Entry 8T1I (electron microscopy, 4.68 A resolution (low resolution: residue-level contacts below are approximate; hydrogen-bond / salt-bridge calls are withheld)); this record covers chains I and J of the 27 polymer chains in the assembly.

Chain I:
Molecule: Mediator of RNA polymerase II transcription subunit 14
Source organism: Mus musculus
UniProtKB: A2ABV5 (MED14_MOUSE); residues 1-1459 here = UniProt positions 1-1459
Amino-acid sequence (1459 residues; each row starts with the number of its first residue):
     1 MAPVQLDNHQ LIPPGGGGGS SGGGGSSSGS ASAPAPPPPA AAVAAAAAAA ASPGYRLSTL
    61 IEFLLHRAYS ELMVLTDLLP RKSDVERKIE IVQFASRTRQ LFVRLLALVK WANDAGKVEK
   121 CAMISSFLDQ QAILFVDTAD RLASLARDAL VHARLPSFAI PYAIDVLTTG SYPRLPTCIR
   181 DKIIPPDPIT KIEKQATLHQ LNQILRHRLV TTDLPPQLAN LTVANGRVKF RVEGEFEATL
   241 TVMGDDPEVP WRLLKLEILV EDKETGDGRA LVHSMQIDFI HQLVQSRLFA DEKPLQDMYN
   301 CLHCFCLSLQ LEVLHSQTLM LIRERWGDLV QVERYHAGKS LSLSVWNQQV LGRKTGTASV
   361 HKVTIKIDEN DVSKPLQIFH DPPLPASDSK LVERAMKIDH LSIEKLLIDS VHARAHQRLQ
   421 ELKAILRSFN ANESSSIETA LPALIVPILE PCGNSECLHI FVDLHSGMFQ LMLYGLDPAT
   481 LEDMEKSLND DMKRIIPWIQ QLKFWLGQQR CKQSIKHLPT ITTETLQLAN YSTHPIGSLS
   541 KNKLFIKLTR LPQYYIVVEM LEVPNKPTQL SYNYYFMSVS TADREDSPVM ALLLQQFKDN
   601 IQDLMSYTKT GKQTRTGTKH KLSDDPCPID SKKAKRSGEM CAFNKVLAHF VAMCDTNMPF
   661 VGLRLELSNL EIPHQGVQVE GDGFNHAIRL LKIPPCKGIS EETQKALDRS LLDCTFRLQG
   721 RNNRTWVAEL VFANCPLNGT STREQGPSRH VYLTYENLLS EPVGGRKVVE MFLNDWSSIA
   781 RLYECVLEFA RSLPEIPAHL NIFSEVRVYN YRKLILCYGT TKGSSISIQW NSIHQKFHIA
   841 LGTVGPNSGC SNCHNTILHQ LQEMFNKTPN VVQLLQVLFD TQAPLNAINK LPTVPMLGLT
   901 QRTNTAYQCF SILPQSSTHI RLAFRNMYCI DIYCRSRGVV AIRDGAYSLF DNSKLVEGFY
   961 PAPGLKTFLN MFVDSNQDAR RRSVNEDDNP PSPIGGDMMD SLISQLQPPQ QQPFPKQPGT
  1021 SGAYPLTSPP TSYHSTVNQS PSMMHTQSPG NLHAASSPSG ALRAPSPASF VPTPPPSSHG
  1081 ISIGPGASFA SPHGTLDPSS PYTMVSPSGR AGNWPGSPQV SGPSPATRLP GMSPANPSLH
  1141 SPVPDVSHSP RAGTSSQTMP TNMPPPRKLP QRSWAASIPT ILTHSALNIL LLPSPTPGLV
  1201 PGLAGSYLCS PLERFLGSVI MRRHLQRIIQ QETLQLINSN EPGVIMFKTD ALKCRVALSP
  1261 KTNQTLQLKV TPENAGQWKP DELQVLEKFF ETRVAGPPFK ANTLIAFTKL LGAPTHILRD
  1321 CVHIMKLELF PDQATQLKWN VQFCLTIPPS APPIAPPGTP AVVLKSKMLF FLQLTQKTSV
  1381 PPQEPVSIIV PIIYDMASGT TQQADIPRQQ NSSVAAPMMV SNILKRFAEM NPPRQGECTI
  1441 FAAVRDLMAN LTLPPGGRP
Unresolved in the structure: 1-55, 244-247, 261-268, 349-358, 385-393, 432-435, 452-455, 581-586, 612-640, 761-766, 800-801, 976-1171, 1182-1183, 1274-1280, 1333-1335, 1379-1385, 1398-1400, 1405-1410, 1431-1433, 1451-1459
UniProt features mapped onto this chain:
  - motif: L75 to L79 (LXXLL motif 1), L1187 to L1191 (LXXLL motif 2)
  - modified residue (Phosphoserine): S623, S992, S1117, S1124, S1133, S1141, S1149

Chain J:
Molecule: Mediator of RNA polymerase II transcription subunit 15
Source organism: Mus musculus
UniProtKB: Q924H2 (MED15_MOUSE); numbering as in UniProt (aligned over 1-789)
Amino-acid sequence (789 residues; numbered 1 to 789; the number before each row is that of its first residue):
     1 MDVSGQETDW RSAAFRQKLV SQIEDAMRKA GVAHSKSSKD MESHVFLKAK TRDEYLSLVA
    61 RLIIHFRDIH NKKSQASVSD PMNALQSLTG GPTPGAAGIG MPPRGPGQSL GGMGGLGAMG
   121 QPLPLSGQPP PGTSGMAPHG MAVVSTATPQ TQLQLQQVAL QQQQQQQQQQ QFQQQQAALQ
   181 QQQQQQQQQQ QQQQFQAQQN AMQQQFQAVV QQQQLQQQQQ QQHLIKLHHQ SQQQQIQQQQ
   241 LQRMAQLQLQ QQQQQQQQQA LQAQPPMQQP SMQQPQPPPS QALPQQLSQL HHPQHHQPPP
   301 QAQQSPIAQN QPPQIPPQSQ SQPLVSQAQA LPGPMLYAAQ QQLKFVRAPM VVQQPQVQPQ
   361 VQQVQPQVQP QAAVQAAQSA QMVAPGVQMI AEALAQGGMH VRARFPPTST MSAGPSSSIS
   421 LGGQPTTQVS QSSLTMLSSP SPGQQVQTPQ SMPPPPQPSP QPGSQPNSNV SSGPAPSPSS
   481 FLPSPSPQPS QSPVTARTPQ NFSVPSPGPL NTPVNPSSVM SPAGSSQAEE QQYLDKLKQL
   541 SKYIEPLRRM INKIDKNEDR KKDLSKMKSL LDILTDPSKR CPLKTLQKCE IALEKLKNDM
   601 AVPTPPPPPV LPTKQQDLCQ PLLDAVLANI RSPVFNHSLY RTFVPAMMAI HGPPIVSPVV
   661 CSRKRRFEED ERQSIPNVLQ GEVARLDPKF LVNLDPSHCS NNGTVHLICK LDDKDLPSVP
   721 PLELSVPADY PAQSPMWIDR QWQYDANPFL QSVHRCMTSR LLQLPDKHSV TALLNTWAQS
   781 IHQACLSAA
Unresolved in the structure: 1-619, 787-789
UniProt features mapped onto this chain:
  - motif: R548 to S565 (Nuclear localization signal)
  - modified residue: R347 (Asymmetric dimethylarginine), T604 (Phosphothreonine)

Chain I / chain J interface:
Pairs across the interface - 28 pairs, chain I then chain J:
  P673(I) - H768(J)
  H674(I) - R685(J)
  H674(I) - H768(J)
  H674(I) - T771(J)
  V677(I) - T771(J)
  R689(I) - R685(J)
  L690(I) - R685(J)
  L691(I) - V678(J)
  L691(I) - R685(J)
  L691(I) - Y730(J)
  K692(I) - V678(J)
  E701(I) - R666(J)
  E702(I) - R666(J)
  K705(I) - R666(J)
  R709(I) - E669(J)
  R709(I) - D670(J)
  D713(I) - R685(J)
  L787(I) - R663(J)
  E788(I) - R663(J)
  F789(I) - R663(J)
  A790(I) - R663(J)
  R791(I) - R663(J)
  V872(I) - V659(J)
  Q873(I) - S657(J)
  Q876(I) - P658(J)
  V877(I) - V656(J)
  H919(I) - I650(J)
  R935(I) - P654(J)
Other interface residues (no listed pair), chain I (27 interface residues in all): R664, S916, S917, Y933
Other interface residues (no listed pair), chain J (22 interface residues in all): H651, G652, P653, E671, E682, A728, P765

In short:
27 residues of chain I face 22 of chain J across their interface.
Chain I is Mediator of RNA polymerase II transcription subunit 14 and chain J is Mediator of RNA polymerase II
transcription subunit 15, both from Mus musculus; the structure, Atomic model of the mammalian Mediator
complex with MED26 subunit, was determined by electron microscopy, deposited together with 8T1L and 8T9D.
